PDB entry 7K0C | electron microscopy, 3.30 A resolution | chains A and B of the 12 polymer chains in the assembly

# Chain A (and B)
Protein: Immunoglobulin heavy constant mu
Organism: Homo sapiens
Notes: chain B of this document is another copy of the same molecule, construct and numbering; everything in this record applies to it too
UniProt: P01871 (IGHM_HUMAN); residues 226-576 here correspond to UniProt positions 103-453 (UniProt number = residue number - 123)
Chain sequence (369 residues; numbered 208 to 576; the number before each row is that of its first residue):
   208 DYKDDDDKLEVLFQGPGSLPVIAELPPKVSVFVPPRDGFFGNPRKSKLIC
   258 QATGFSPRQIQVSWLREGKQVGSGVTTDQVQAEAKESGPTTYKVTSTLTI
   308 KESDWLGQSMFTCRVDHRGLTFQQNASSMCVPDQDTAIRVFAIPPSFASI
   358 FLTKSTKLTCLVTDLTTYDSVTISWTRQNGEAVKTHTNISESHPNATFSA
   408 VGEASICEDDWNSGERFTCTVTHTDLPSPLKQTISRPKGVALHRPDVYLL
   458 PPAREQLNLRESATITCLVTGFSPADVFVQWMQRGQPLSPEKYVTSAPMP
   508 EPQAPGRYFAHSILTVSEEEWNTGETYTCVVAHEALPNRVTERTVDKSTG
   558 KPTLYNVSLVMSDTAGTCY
Unresolved in the structure: 208-344, 572-576
Sequence notes: expression tag (208-225)
Disulfide bonds: Cys367-Cys426, Cys474-Cys536
UniProt features mapped onto this chain:
  - glycosylation (N-linked (GlcNAc...) asparagine): Asn332 (complex), Asn395, Asn402
From the paper describing this entry:
  - self-association interface (contacts with another copy of this molecule); pairs are residue here / residue on that copy: Cys414-Cys414 (disulfide)

# How chain A and chain B interact
Contacting residue pairs - 49 pairs, chain A then chain B:
  Tyr455(A) - Ala460(B)  hydrophobic
  Tyr455(A) - Gln463(B)
  Leu457(A) - Pro458(B)
  Leu457(A) - Ala460(B)  hydrophobic
  Ala460(A) - Leu457(B)  hydrophobic
  Glu462(A) - Tyr455(B)
  Gln463(A) - Tyr455(B)
  Leu466(A) - Asp453(B)
  Leu466(A) - Tyr455(B)
  Thr473(A) - Leu457(B)
  Thr473(A) - Leu475(B)
  Glu498(A) - Pro509(B)
  Glu498(A) - Gln510(B)
  Lys499(A) - Gln510(B)
  Val501(A) - Pro509(B)  hydrophobic
  Met506(A) - Ser503(B)
  Pro509(A) - Glu498(B)
  Pro509(A) - Thr522(B)
  Phe516(A) - Ile520(B)  hydrophobic
  His518(A) - His518(B)  hydrogen bond
  His518(A) - Ile520(B)
  Thr522(A) - Gln510(B)
  Lys558(A) - Pro459(B)
  Pro559(A) - Pro559(B)
  Thr560(A) - Pro559(B)
  Thr560(A) - Thr560(B)  hydrogen bond
  Thr560(A) - Leu561(B)  hydrogen bond (backbone-backbone)
  Leu561(A) - Leu561(B)  hydrophobic
  Tyr562(A) - Pro559(B)  hydrophobic
  Tyr562(A) - Leu561(B)  hydrogen bond (backbone-backbone)
  Tyr562(A) - Tyr562(B)  hydrophobic
  Tyr562(A) - Asn563(B)  hydrogen bond (backbone-backbone)
  Asn563(A) - Asn563(B)  hydrogen bond
  Val564(A) - Asn563(B)
  Val564(A) - Val564(B)  hydrophobic
  Val564(A) - Ser565(B)  hydrogen bond (backbone-backbone)
  Ser565(A) - Ser565(B)
  Leu566(A) - Ser565(B)  hydrogen bond (backbone-backbone)
  Leu566(A) - Leu566(B)
  Leu566(A) - Val567(B)  hydrogen bond (backbone-backbone)
  Val567(A) - Val567(B)  hydrophobic
  Met568(A) - Met568(B)
  Met568(A) - Ser569(B)  hydrogen bond (backbone-backbone)
  Ser569(A) - Ser569(B)
  Ser569(A) - Thr571(B)
  Asp570(A) - Ser569(B)  hydrogen bond (backbone-backbone)
  Asp570(A) - Asp570(B)
  Thr571(A) - Ser569(B)
  Thr571(A) - Asp570(B)
Interface residues without a listed pair, chain A (33 interface residues in all): Pro458, Leu475, Gln510, Ile520
Interface residues without a listed pair, chain B (38 interface residues in all): Leu456, Arg461, Glu462, Thr471, Thr473, Lys499, Val501, Glu508, Phe516, Gly557

# Overview
33 residues of chain A and 38 residues of chain B are in contact; the contacts include 11 hydrogen bonds.
Polar pairs include His518(A)-His518(B), Thr560(A)-Thr560(B) and Asn563(A)-Asn563(B). From the paper: a
self-association interface involving Cys414(A).
Both chains are Immunoglobulin heavy constant mu (Homo sapiens). Entry 7K0C (Structure of Secretory IgM Core)
was determined by electron microscopy.
